1TZK - chains A and B of the 4 polymer chains in the assembly; structure by X-ray diffraction, 2.00 A resolution.

Chain A (and B):
Name: 1-aminocyclopropane-1-carboxylate deaminase
Source organism: Pseudomonas sp
Notes: EC 3.5.99.7; chain B of this document is another copy of the same molecule, construct and numbering; everything in this record applies to it too
UniProt: Q00740 (1A1D_PSEUD); numbering as in UniProt (aligned over 1-338)
Sequence (338 residues; row label = number of the first residue in the row):
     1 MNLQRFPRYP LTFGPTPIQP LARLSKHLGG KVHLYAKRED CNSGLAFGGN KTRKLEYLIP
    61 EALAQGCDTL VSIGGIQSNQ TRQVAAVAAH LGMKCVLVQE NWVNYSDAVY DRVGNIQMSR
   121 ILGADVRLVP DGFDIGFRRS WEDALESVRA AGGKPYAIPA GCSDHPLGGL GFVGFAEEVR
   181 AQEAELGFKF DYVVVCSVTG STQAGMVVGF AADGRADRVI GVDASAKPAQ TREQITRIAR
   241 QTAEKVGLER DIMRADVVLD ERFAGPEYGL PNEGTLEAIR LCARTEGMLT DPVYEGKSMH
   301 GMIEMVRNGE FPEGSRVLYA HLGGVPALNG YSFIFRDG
Not modelled in the structure: 132-138 (chain B: 130-138)
Glycans and other covalent adducts: pyridoxal phosphate (PLP) linked to K51
UniProt features mapped onto this chain:
  - active site: S78 (Nucleophile)
  - modified residue: K51 (N6-(pyridoxal phosphate)lysine)

Interface between chain A and chain B:
Residue-residue contacts (91):
  F13(A) with P17(B), hydrophobic; Q19(B); C41(B), hydrophobic
  P17(A) with F13(B), hydrophobic
  Q19(A) with F13(B)
  R23(A) with A89(B), hydrogen bond (side chain-backbone); H90(B); G92(B)
  R38(A) with G44(B), hydrogen bond (side chain-backbone)
  C41(A) with F13(B), hydrophobic; G44(B)
  G44(A) with R38(B), hydrogen bond (backbone-side chain); C41(B)
  L45(A) with E286(B); G287(B)
  A46(A) with G287(B); L289(B), hydrophobic
  F47(A) with F47(B), hydrophobic; V325(B), hydrophobic
  A86(A) with G287(B)
  A89(A) with R23(B), hydrogen bond (backbone-side chain); A283(B); R284(B); T285(B); G287(B)
  H90(A) with R23(B); E286(B), hydrogen bond (side chain-backbone)
  G92(A) with R23(B)
  R112(A) with S332(B); R336(B)
  V113(A) with N329(B); S332(B)
  G114(A) with N329(B), hydrogen bond (backbone-side chain)
  Q117(A) with L328(B), hydrogen bond (side chain-backbone); N329(B); Y331(B); S332(B); F335(B)
  M118(A) with L289(B), hydrophobic
  R120(A) with R284(B), hydrogen bond (backbone-side chain); R336(B), hydrogen bond (side chain-backbone); G338(B)
  I121(A) with I279(B), hydrophobic; A283(B); R284(B), hydrogen bond (backbone-side chain); L289(B), hydrophobic; L328(B), hydrophobic; F335(B), hydrophobic; G338(B)
  L122(A) with A283(B); R284(B); G287(B); L289(B), hydrophobic
  G123(A) with R284(B)
  I279(A) with I121(B), hydrophobic
  A283(A) with A89(B); I121(B); L122(B)
  R284(A) with A89(B); R120(B), hydrogen bond (side chain-backbone); I121(B), hydrogen bond (side chain-backbone); L122(B); G123(B)
  T285(A) with A89(B)
  E286(A) with L45(B); H90(B)
  G287(A) with G44(B); L45(B); A46(B); A86(B); A89(B); L122(B)
  L289(A) with A46(B), hydrophobic; M118(B), hydrophobic; I121(B), hydrophobic
  V325(A) with F47(B), hydrophobic
  L328(A) with Q117(B), hydrogen bond (backbone-side chain); I121(B), hydrophobic
  N329(A) with V113(B); G114(B), hydrogen bond (side chain-backbone); Q117(B); N329(B), hydrogen bond
  S332(A) with R112(B); V113(B); Q117(B)
  F335(A) with Q117(B); I121(B), hydrophobic
  R336(A) with R112(B); R120(B), hydrogen bond (backbone-side chain)
  G338(A) with R120(B); I121(B)
Also at the interface, not in a pair above, chain A (45 interface residues in all): S43, L91, V109, R280, M288, Y331, F333, D337
Also at the interface, not in a pair above, chain B (45 interface residues in all): S43, V109, R280, M288, P326, F333, D337

Overview:
Chain A and chain B each contribute 45 residues to their interface, with 16 hydrogen bonds. Polar contacts
include R23(A)-A89(B), R38(A)-G44(B) and H90(A)-E286(B). UniProt lists active-site residue S78(A) on chain A.
Chain A and chain B are both 1-aminocyclopropane-1-carboxylate deaminase (Pseudomonas sp); the structure,
Crystal structure of 1-aminocyclopropane-1-carboxylate-deaminase complexed with alpha-keto-butyrate, was
determined by X-ray diffraction, deposited together with 1TYZ, 1TZ2, 1TZJ and 1TZM.
